2XOK - chains G and H of the 19 polymer chains in the assembly; structure by X-ray diffraction, 3.01 A resolution.

== Chain G ==
Protein: ATP synthase subunit gamma, mitochondrial
Source organism: Saccharomyces cerevisiae
UniProtKB: P38077 (ATPG_YEAST); residues -32 to 278 here correspond to UniProt positions 1-311 (UniProt number = residue number + 33)
Amino-acid sequence (311 residues; each row starts with the number of its first residue; numbers below 1 keep their minus sign (Met-32 is residue -32)):
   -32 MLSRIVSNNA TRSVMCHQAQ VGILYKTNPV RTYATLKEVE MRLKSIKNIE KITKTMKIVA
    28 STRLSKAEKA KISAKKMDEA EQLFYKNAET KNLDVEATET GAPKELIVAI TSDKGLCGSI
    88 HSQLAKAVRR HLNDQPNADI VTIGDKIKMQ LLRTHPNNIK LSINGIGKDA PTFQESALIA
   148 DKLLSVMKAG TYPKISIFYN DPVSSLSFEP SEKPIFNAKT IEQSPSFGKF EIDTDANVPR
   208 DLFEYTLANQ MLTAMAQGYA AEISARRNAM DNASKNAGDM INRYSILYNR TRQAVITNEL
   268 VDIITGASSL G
Unresolved in the structure: -32 to 0, 60-70, 278

== Chain H ==
Protein: ATP synthase
Source organism: Saccharomyces cerevisiae
UniProtKB: Q12165 (ATPD_YEAST); residues -21 to 138 here correspond to UniProt positions 1-160 (UniProt number = residue number + 22)
Amino-acid sequence (160 residues; row label = number of the first residue in the row; numbers below 1 keep their minus sign (Met-21 is residue -21)):
   -21 MLRSIIGKSA SRSLNFVAKR SYAEAAAASS GLKLQFALPH ETLYSGSEVT QVNLPAKSGR
    39 IGVLANHVPT VEQLLPGVVE VMEGSNSKKF FISGGFATVQ PDSQLCVTAI EAFPLESFSQ
    99 ENIKNLLAEA KKNVSSSDAR EAAEAAIQVE VLENLQSVLK
Unresolved in the structure: -21 to 11, 24-25, 91, 98, 116-117, 137-138

== How chain G and chain H interact ==
Pairs across the interface - 39 pairs, chain G then chain H:
  Ser40(G) - Leu16(H)
  Ser40(G) - Pro17(H)
  Ser40(G) - His18(H)
  Ser40(G) - Thr20(H)
  Ala41(G) - Pro17(H)
  Lys43(G) - Leu12(H)
  Lys43(G) - Thr20(H)
  Met44(G) - Ala15(H)
  Met44(G) - Pro17(H)  hydrophobic
  Met44(G) - Thr86(H)
  Met44(G) - Ala87(H)
  Ala47(G) - Gln13(H)
  Ala47(G) - Cys84(H)
  Leu50(G) - Gln78(H)  hydrogen bond (backbone-side chain)
  Leu50(G) - Cys84(H)  hydrophobic
  Phe51(G) - Val49(H)  hydrophobic
  Phe51(G) - Thr76(H)
  Phe51(G) - Gln78(H)
  Asn54(G) - Gln78(H)
  Asn54(G) - Pro79(H)
  Phe140(G) - Ile88(H)  hydrophobic
  Lys196(G) - Pro47(H)
  Phe197(G) - Pro47(H)
  Phe197(G) - Thr48(H)
  Phe197(G) - Val77(H)
  Phe197(G) - Gln78(H)
  Phe197(G) - Pro79(H)
  Glu198(G) - Pro47(H)  hydrogen bond (backbone-backbone)
  Glu198(G) - Thr48(H)
  Ile199(G) - Thr48(H)
  Ile199(G) - Val49(H)
  Asp202(G) - Ser36(H)
  Asn204(G) - Gln51(H)
  Val205(G) - Gln51(H)
  Asp208(G) - Gln51(H)  hydrogen bond
  Asp208(G) - Phe74(H)
  Leu209(G) - Phe74(H)
  Tyr212(G) - Phe74(H)  hydrophobic
  Tyr212(G) - Thr86(H)
Also at the interface, not in a pair above, chain G (24 interface residues in all): Glu46, Glu48, Ala203, Asn216, Leu219
Also at the interface, not in a pair above, chain H (24 interface residues in all): Glu19, Gly73, Asp80

== In short ==
The chain G/chain H interface involves 24 residues from each chain, with 3 hydrogen bonds. Among the polar
pairs are Leu50(G)-Gln78(H), Asp208(G)-Gln51(H) and Glu198(G)-Pro47(H).
Here chain G is ATP synthase subunit gamma, mitochondrial and chain H is ATP synthase, both from Saccharomyces
cerevisiae. Entry 2XOK (Refined structure of yeast F1c10 ATPase complex to 3 A resolution) was determined by
X-ray diffraction together with 1QO1 from the same study.
